Entry 1CFQ (X-ray diffraction, 2.80 A resolution); this record covers chains A and B.

Chain A:
Molecule: Protein (IGG2A kappa antibody CB41 (light chain))
Organism: Mus musculus
Notes: fragment: fab; antibody fragment or engineered binder
Amino-acid sequence (214 residues; each row starts with the number of its first residue):
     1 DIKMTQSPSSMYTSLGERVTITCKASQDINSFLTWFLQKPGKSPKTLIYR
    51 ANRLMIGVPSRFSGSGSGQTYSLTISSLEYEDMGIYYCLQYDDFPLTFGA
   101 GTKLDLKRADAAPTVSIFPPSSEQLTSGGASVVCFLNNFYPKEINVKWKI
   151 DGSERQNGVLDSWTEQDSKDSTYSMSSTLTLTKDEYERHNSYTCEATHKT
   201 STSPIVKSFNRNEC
Cystine bridges: Cys23-Cys88, Cys134-Cys194

Chain B:
Molecule: Protein (IGG2A kappa antibody CB41 (heavy chain))
Organism: Mus musculus
Notes: fragment: fab; antibody fragment or engineered binder
Amino-acid sequence (213 residues; each row starts with the number of its first residue):
     1 QDQLQQSGAELVRPGASVKLSCKALGYIFTDYEIHWVKQTPVHGLEWIGG
    51 IHPGSSGTAYNQKFKGKATLTADKSSTTAFMELSSLTSEDSAVYYCTRKD
   101 YWGQGTLVTVSAAKTTAPSVYPLVPVCGGTTGSSVTLGCLVKGYFPEPVT
   151 LTWNSGSLSSGVHTFPALLQSGLYTLSSSVTVTSNTWPSQTITCNVAHPA
   201 SSTKVDKKIEPRV
Cystine bridges: Cys22-Cys96, Cys139-Cys194

How chain A and chain B interact:
Residue-residue contacts (63; chain A residue first):
  Thr34(A) with Lys99(B)
  Phe36(A) with Trp102(B), hydrophobic
  Gln38(A) with Gln39(B), hydrogen bond; Tyr95(B), hydrogen bond
  Lys42(A) with Gln104(B)
  Ser43(A) with Gly103(B), hydrogen bond (side chain-backbone); Gln104(B)
  Pro44(A) with Tyr95(B); Trp102(B); Gly103(B)
  Thr46(A) with Lys99(B); Asp100(B), hydrogen bond (side chain-backbone)
  Met55(A) with Tyr101(B)
  Ile56(A) with Asp2(B); Tyr101(B)
  Tyr87(A) with Leu45(B), hydrophobic
  Tyr91(A) with Lys99(B)
  Phe94(A) with Ala59(B), hydrophobic
  Pro95(A) with Trp47(B), hydrophobic
  Leu96(A) with Trp47(B)
  Phe98(A) with Val37(B), hydrophobic; Leu45(B), hydrophobic; Trp102(B), hydrophobic
  Ser116(A) with Thr136(B)
  Phe118(A) with Leu123(B); Val124(B); Pro125(B); Thr136(B); Arg212(B)
  Pro119(A) with Val126(B), hydrophobic; Arg212(B), hydrogen bond (backbone-side chain)
  Ser121(A) with Tyr121(B); Pro122(B)
  Glu123(A) with Tyr121(B); Lys207(B), salt bridge
  Gln124(A) with Tyr121(B); Lys142(B), hydrogen bond
  Ser131(A) with Lys142(B), hydrogen bond
  Val133(A) with Leu123(B), hydrophobic; Leu140(B), hydrophobic
  Phe135(A) with Phe165(B), hydrophobic; Ser177(B); Ser178(B); Ser179(B)
  Asn137(A) with His163(B), hydrogen bond; Ser179(B), hydrogen bond
  Asn138(A) with His163(B)
  Leu160(A) with Leu168(B), hydrophobic; Gln170(B)
  Asp161(A) with Leu168(B)
  Ser162(A) with Phe165(B); Pro166(B), hydrogen bond (side chain-backbone); Leu168(B)
  Trp163(A) with Pro166(B)
  Thr164(A) with Thr164(B); Phe165(B)
  Ser174(A) with His163(B), hydrogen bond; Phe165(B)
  Met175(A) with Phe165(B)
  Ser176(A) with Phe165(B); Ser177(B)
  Thr180(A) with Gln170(B)
  Glu213(A) with Cys127(B)
Also at the interface, not in a pair above, chain A (43 interface residues in all): Leu89, Gly99, Pro120, Ser127, Asp167, Thr178, Phe209
Also at the interface, not in a pair above, chain B (40 interface residues in all): Glu33, His35, Asn61, Leu137, Gly138, Leu169

Summary:
43 residues of chain A and 40 residues of chain B are in contact, with 11 hydrogen bonds and 1 salt bridge.
Polar contacts include Glu123(A)-Lys207(B), Gln38(A)-Gln39(B) and Gln38(A)-Tyr95(B).
Here chain A is Protein (IGG2A kappa antibody CB41 (light chain)) and chain B is Protein (IGG2A kappa antibody
CB41 (heavy chain)), both from Mus musculus. Entry 1CFQ (Anti-P24 (HIV-1) fab fragment CB41) was determined by
X-ray diffraction, deposited together with 1HI6, 1CFS, 1CFT, 1CFN and 1BOG.
